Entry 1B0C (X-ray diffraction, 2.80 A resolution); this record covers chains C and D of the 5 polymer chains in the assembly.

Chain C (and D):
Molecule: Protein (PANCREATIC trypsin inhibitor)
Organism: Bos taurus
Notes: chain D of this document is another copy of the same molecule, construct and numbering; everything in this record applies to it too
UniProtKB: P00974 (BPT1_BOVIN); aligned to UniProt positions 1-56 over residues 1-56 (the alignment contains insertions or deletions, so no single offset holds)
Chain sequence (58 residues; row label = number of the first residue in the row):
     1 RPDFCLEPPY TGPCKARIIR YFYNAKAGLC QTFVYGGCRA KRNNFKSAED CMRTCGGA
Unresolved in the structure: 57-58
Cystine bridges: C5-C55, C14-C38, C30-C51

How chain C and chain D interact:
Contacting residue pairs (13):
  C14(C) with V34(D), hydrophobic
  K15(C) with R17(D), hydrogen bond (backbone-side chain)
  A16(C) with R17(D); V34(D), hydrophobic
  I18(C) with I19(D), hydrophobic
  Y35(C) with T32(D), hydrogen bond
  G36(C) with V34(D)
  G37(C) with I19(D); T32(D), hydrogen bond (backbone-side chain); F33(D), hydrogen bond (backbone-backbone); V34(D)
  C38(C) with T32(D)
  K46(C) with Y21(D), hydrogen bond
Interface residues without a listed pair, chain C (11 interface residues in all): R17, R20
Interface residues without a listed pair, chain D (8 interface residues in all): K15, A16

In short:
Chain C and chain D form an interface of 11 and 8 residues respectively, with 5 hydrogen bonds. Polar contacts
include K15(C)-R17(D), Y35(C)-T32(D) and G37(C)-T32(D).
Chain C and chain D are both Protein (PANCREATIC trypsin inhibitor) (Bos taurus); the structure, Evidence of a
common decamer in three crystal structures of bpti, crystallized from thiocyanate, chloride or ..., was
determined by X-ray diffraction, deposited together with 1BZ5.
